6B27 - chains A and G; structure by X-ray diffraction, 1.73 A resolution.

[Chain A]
Name: SH3 and cysteine-rich domain-containing protein 2
From: Homo sapiens
UniProt: Q6ZMT1 (STAC2_HUMAN); numbering as in UniProt (aligned over 296-411)
Amino-acid sequence (120 residues; each row starts with the number of its first residue):
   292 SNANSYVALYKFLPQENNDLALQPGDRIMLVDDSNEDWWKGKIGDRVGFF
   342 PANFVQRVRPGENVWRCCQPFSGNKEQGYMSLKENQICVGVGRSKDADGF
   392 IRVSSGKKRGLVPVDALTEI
Not modelled in the structure: 292-293
Sequence notes: expression tag (292-295)
Swiss-Prot annotation at these positions:
  - mutagenesis: Q306 (Q306L: Mildly decreased affinity for CACNA1S), W329 (W329S: Loss of interaction with CACNA1S), Q347 (Q347I: No effect on the structure of the two SH3 domains)

[Chain G]
Name: Voltage-dependent L-type calcium channel subunit alpha-1S
UniProt: Q13698 (CAC1S_HUMAN); numbering as in UniProt (aligned over 747-760)
Amino-acid sequence (14 residues; row label = number of the first residue in the row):
   747 EDEPEIPLSPRPRP
Not modelled in the structure: 747-748, 759-760
Swiss-Prot annotation at these positions:
  - region: E747 to P760 (Interaction with STAC, STAC2 and STAC3 (via SH3 domains))
What the authors report for this chain:
  - mutagenesis - I752A/P753A/R757A: abolished binding to SH3 and cysteine-rich domain-containing protein 2 (chain A)
  - mutagenesis - I752A/P753A/R757A: decreased signaling
  - mutagenesis - P756A/P758A: abolished binding to STAC3

[Interface between chain A and chain G]
Pairs across the interface (23):
  Y301(A) with E749(G); P750(G)
  K302(A) with E749(G)
  F303(A) with R757(G)
  Q306(A) with I752(G); R757(G), hydrogen bond
  E307(A) with R757(G), salt bridge
  D310(A) with R757(G), salt bridge
  N326(A) with P758(G)
  D328(A) with P753(G); S755(G), hydrogen bond
  W329(A) with I752(G), hydrophobic; P753(G); S755(G), hydrogen bond (side chain-backbone); P756(G); R757(G); P758(G)
  F340(A) with P758(G), hydrophobic
  P342(A) with P753(G)
  N344(A) with P750(G); E751(G)
  F345(A) with P750(G); I752(G), hydrophobic
The authors on this interface:
  - residue pairs: Q306(A)-R757(G) (hydrogen bond), E307(A)-R757(G) (salt bridge), D310(A)-R757(G) (hydrogen bond), W329(A)-R757(G) (cation-pi contact), K374(A)-E749(G) (water-mediated contact), P753(G)-W329(A) (hydrophobic contact)
  - interface residues, chain A: W329(A)
  - interface residues, chain G: I752(G)

[Summary]
13 residues of chain A and 9 residues of chain G are in contact; the contacts include 3 hydrogen bonds and 2
salt bridges. Among the polar pairs are E307(A)-R757(G), D310(A)-R757(G) and Q306(A)-R757(G). The authors
report hydrogen bonds between Q306(A) and R757(G) and D310(A) and R757(G); a salt bridge between E307(A) and
R757(G); a cation-pi contact between W329(A) and R757(G). From the paper: I752A/P753A/R757A of chain G abolish
binding to SH3 and cysteine-rich domain-containing protein 2 (chain A); interface residues W329(A) and
I752(G).
Chain A is SH3 and cysteine-rich domain-containing protein 2 (Homo sapiens) and chain G is Voltage-dependent
L-type calcium channel subunit alpha-1S; the structure, Crystal structure of human STAC2 Tandem SH3 Domains
(296-411) in complex with a CaV1.1 II-III loop ..., was determined by X-ray diffraction (same publication as
6B25, 6B26, 6B28 and 6B29).
